PDB entry 8QSZ | electron microscopy, 2.67 A resolution | chains B and J of the 16 polymer chains in the assembly

# Chain B
Protein: DNA-directed RNA polymerase II subunit RPB2
Source organism: Schizosaccharomyces pombe
UniProt: Q02061 (RPB2_SCHPO); residues 1-1210 here = UniProt positions 1-1210
Sequence (1210 residues; each row starts with the number of its first residue):
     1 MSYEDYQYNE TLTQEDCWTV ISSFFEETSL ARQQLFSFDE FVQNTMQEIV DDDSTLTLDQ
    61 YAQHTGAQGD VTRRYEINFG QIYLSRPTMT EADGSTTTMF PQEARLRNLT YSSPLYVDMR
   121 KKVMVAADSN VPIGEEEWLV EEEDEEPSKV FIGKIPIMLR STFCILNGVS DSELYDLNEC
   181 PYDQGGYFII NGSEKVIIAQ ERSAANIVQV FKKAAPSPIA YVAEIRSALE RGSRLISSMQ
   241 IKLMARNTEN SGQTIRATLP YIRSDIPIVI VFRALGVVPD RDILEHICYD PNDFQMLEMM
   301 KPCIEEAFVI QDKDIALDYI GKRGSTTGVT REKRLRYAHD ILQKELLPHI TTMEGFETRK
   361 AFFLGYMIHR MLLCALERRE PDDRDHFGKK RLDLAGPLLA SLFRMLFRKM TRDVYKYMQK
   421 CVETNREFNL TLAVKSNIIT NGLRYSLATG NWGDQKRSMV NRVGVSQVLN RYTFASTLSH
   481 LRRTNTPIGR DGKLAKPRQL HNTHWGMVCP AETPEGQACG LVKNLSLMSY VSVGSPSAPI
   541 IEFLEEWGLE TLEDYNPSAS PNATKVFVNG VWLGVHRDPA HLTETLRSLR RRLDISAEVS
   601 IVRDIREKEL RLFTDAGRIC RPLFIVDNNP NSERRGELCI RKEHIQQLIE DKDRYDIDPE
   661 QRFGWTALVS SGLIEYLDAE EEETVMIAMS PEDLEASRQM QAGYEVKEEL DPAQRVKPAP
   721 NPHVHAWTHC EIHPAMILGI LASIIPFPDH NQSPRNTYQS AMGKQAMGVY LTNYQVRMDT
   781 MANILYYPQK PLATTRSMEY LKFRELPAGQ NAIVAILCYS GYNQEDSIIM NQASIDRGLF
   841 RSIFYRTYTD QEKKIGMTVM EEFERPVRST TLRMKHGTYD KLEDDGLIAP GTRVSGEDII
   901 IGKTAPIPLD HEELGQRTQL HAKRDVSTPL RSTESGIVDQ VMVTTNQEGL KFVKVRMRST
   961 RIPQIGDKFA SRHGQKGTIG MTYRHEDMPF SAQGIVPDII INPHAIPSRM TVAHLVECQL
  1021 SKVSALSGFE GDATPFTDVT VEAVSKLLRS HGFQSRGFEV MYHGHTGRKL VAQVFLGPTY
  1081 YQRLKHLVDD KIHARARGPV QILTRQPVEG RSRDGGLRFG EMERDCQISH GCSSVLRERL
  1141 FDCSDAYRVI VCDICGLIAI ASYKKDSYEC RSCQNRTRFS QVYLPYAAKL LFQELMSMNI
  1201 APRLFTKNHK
Not modelled in the structure: 1-9
Swiss-Prot annotation at these positions:
  - zinc finger: Cys-1152 to Cys-1173 (C4-type)
  - binding site (Mg(2+)): Asp-826
  - binding site (Zn(2+)): Cys-1152, Cys-1155, Cys-1170, Cys-1173

# Chain J
Protein: DNA-directed RNA polymerases I, II, and III subunit RPABC5
Source organism: Schizosaccharomyces pombe
UniProt: O13877 (RPAB5_SCHPO); residues 1-71 here = UniProt positions 1-71
Sequence (71 residues; each row starts with the number of its first residue):
     1 MIIPIRCFSC GKVIGDKWDT YLTLLQEDNT EGEALDKLGL QRYCCRRMIL THVDLIEKLL
    61 CYNPLSKQKN L
Not modelled in the structure: 67-71
Disulfide bonds: Cys-10/Cys-45
Swiss-Prot annotation at these positions:
  - binding site (Zn(2+)): Cys-7, Cys-10, Cys-44, Cys-45

# Interface between chain B and chain J
Contacting residue pairs (63):
  Tyr-175(B) / Lys-58(J)
  Tyr-175(B) / Cys-61(J)  hydrophobic
  Tyr-175(B) / Tyr-62(J)
  Asn-178(B) / Tyr-62(J)
  Glu-179(B) / Tyr-62(J)  hydrogen bond (backbone-side chain)
  Cys-180(B) / Tyr-62(J)
  Pro-181(B) / Tyr-62(J)
  Tyr-182(B) / Lys-58(J)
  Val-769(B) / Leu-55(J)  hydrophobic
  Thr-772(B) / Lys-58(J)
  Thr-772(B) / Leu-59(J)
  Thr-772(B) / Tyr-62(J)
  Asn-773(B) / Tyr-62(J)
  Tyr-774(B) / Leu-59(J)
  Gln-775(B) / Leu-59(J)
  Tyr-786(B) / Met-1(J)
  Tyr-787(B) / Ile-2(J)
  Tyr-787(B) / Pro-4(J)  hydrophobic
  Pro-788(B) / Val-53(J)
  Pro-788(B) / Leu-55(J)  hydrophobic
  Gln-789(B) / Phe-8(J)
  Gln-789(B) / Met-48(J)
  Gln-789(B) / Thr-51(J)  hydrogen bond
  Lys-790(B) / Leu-50(J)
  Lys-790(B) / Thr-51(J)  hydrogen bond (backbone-backbone)
  Leu-792(B) / Thr-51(J)
  Arg-804(B) / Val-53(J)
  Glu-805(B) / Val-53(J)
  Glu-805(B) / Leu-55(J)
  Pro-807(B) / Val-53(J)
  Asn-811(B) / Arg-47(J)  hydrogen bond (backbone-side chain)
  Asn-811(B) / Thr-51(J)
  Ile-813(B) / Ser-9(J)
  Ile-813(B) / Cys-44(J)  hydrophobic
  Ile-813(B) / Arg-47(J)
  Ser-834(B) / Phe-8(J)  hydrogen bond (side chain-backbone)
  Arg-837(B) / Cys-7(J)
  Arg-837(B) / Phe-8(J)  hydrogen bond (side chain-backbone)
  Arg-837(B) / Ser-9(J)  hydrogen bond (side chain-backbone)
  Arg-837(B) / Gly-11(J)
  Gly-838(B) / Phe-8(J)
  Leu-839(B) / Phe-8(J)  hydrophobic
  His-985(B) / Ser-9(J)
  Gln-993(B) / Arg-42(J)
  Ile-995(B) / Arg-42(J)
  Ile-995(B) / Cys-44(J)  hydrophobic
  Val-996(B) / Ser-9(J)
  Asp-998(B) / Phe-8(J)
  Asp-998(B) / Ser-9(J)  hydrogen bond
  Asp-998(B) / Arg-47(J)  salt bridge
  Lys-1022(B) / Tyr-43(J)
  Ser-1024(B) / Leu-50(J)
  Ala-1025(B) / Tyr-43(J)
  Ala-1025(B) / Arg-46(J)  hydrogen bond (backbone-side chain)
  Ala-1025(B) / Leu-50(J)  hydrophobic
  Leu-1026(B) / Tyr-43(J)  hydrophobic
  Leu-1026(B) / Arg-46(J)  hydrogen bond (backbone-side chain)
  Ser-1027(B) / Gly-32(J)
  Gly-1028(B) / Glu-31(J)
  Gly-1028(B) / Leu-50(J)
  Phe-1053(B) / Tyr-43(J)  hydrophobic
  Glu-1059(B) / Tyr-43(J)  hydrogen bond
  Leu-1076(B) / Tyr-43(J)
Other interface residues (no listed pair), chain B (48 interface residues in all): Val-776, Pro-791, Leu-806, Gln-810, Ala-812, Ala-833, Gly-1077, Pro-1078
Other interface residues (no listed pair), chain J (24 interface residues in all): Cys-10

# Overview
Chain B and chain J form an interface of 48 and 24 residues respectively, with 11 hydrogen bonds and 1 salt
bridge. Polar contacts include Asp-998(B)/Arg-47(J), Glu-179(B)/Tyr-62(J) and Gln-789(B)/Thr-51(J).
Here chain B is DNA-directed RNA polymerase II subunit RPB2 and chain J is DNA-directed RNA polymerases I, II,
and III subunit RPABC5, both from Schizosaccharomyces pombe. Entry 8QSZ (Structure of s. pombe RNA polymerase
II in complex with DSIF and Rat1/Rai1) was determined by electron microscopy.
